PDB entry 1JJU | X-ray diffraction, 2.05 A resolution | chains A and B of the 3 polymer chains in the assembly

== Chain A ==
Molecule: Quinohemoprotein amine dehydrogenase
Organism: Paracoccus denitrificans
Reference sequence: Q8VUT0 (Q8VUT0_PARDE); residues 1-489 here correspond to UniProt positions 24-512 (UniProt number = residue number + 23)
Sequence (489 residues; numbered 1 to 489; the number before each row is that of its first residue):
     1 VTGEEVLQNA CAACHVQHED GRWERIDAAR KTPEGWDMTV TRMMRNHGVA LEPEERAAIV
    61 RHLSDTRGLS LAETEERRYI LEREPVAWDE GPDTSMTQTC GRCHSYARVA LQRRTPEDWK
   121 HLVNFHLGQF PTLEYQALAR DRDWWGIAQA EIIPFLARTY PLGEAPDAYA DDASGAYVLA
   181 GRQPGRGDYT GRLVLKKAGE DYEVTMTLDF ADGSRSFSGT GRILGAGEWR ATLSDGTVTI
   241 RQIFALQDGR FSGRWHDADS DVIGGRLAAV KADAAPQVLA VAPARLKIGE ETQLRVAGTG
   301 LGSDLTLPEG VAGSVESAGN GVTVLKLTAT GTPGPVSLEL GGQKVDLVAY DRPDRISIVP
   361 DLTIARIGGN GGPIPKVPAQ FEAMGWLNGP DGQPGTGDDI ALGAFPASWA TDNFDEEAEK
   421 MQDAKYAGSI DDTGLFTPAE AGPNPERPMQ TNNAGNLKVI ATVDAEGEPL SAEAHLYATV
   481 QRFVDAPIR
Glycans and other covalent adducts: heme (HEM) linked to Cys11, Cys14, Cys100, Cys103
Ion coordination: heme Fe site 1: His15, Met43; heme Fe site 2: His104, His126
Small-molecule neighbours:
  - heme (HEM), molecule 1: Val6, Ala10, Ala13, His15, Arg25, Ile26, Lys31, Trp36, Thr39, Arg42, Met43, His47, Val49, Leu51, Leu63, Arg114, Leu122, Phe125
  - heme (HEM), molecule 2: Lys31, Met38, Thr39, Arg42, Arg45, Thr99, Arg102, His104, Arg108, Val109, Gln112, Arg114, Trp119, Leu122, Phe125, His126, Phe130, Leu133, Gln136, Trp144, Ile152, Leu156
  - tertiary-butyl alcohol (TBU): Gln183, Phe217, Val238, Ile240, Trp255, Asp257, Ile263
From the paper describing this entry:
  - binding site for heme: Cys14

== Chain B ==
Molecule: Quinohemoprotein amine dehydrogenase
Organism: Paracoccus denitrificans
Reference sequence: Q8VUS7 (Q8VUS7_PARDE); residues 1-337 here correspond to UniProt positions 22-358 (UniProt number = residue number + 21)
Sequence (337 residues; each row starts with the number of its first residue):
     1 RDYILAPARP DKLVVIDTEK MAVDKVITIA DAGPTPMVPM VAPGGRIAYA TVNKSESLVK
    61 IDLVTGETLG RIDLSTPEER VKSLFGAALS PDGKTLAIYE SPVRLELTHF EVQPTRVALY
   121 DAETLSRRKA FEAPRQITML AWARDGSKLY GLGRDLHVMD PEAGTLVEDK PIQSWEAETY
   181 AQPDVLAVWN QHESSGVMAT PFYTARKDID PADPTAYRTG LLTMDLETGE MAMREVRIMD
   241 VFYFSTAVNP AKTRAFGAYN VLESFDLEKN ASIKRVPLPH SYYSVNVSTD GSTVWLGGAL
   301 GDLAAYDAET LEKKGQVDLP GNASMSLASV RLFTRDE
Small-molecule neighbours:
  - heme (HEM): Glu106, Leu107, Thr108, His109, Phe110
  - tertiary-butyl alcohol (TBU), molecule 1: Glu132, Ala133, Pro134, Leu166
  - tertiary-butyl alcohol (TBU), molecule 2: Leu186, Trp189, Phe244, Tyr283, Leu327
From the paper describing this entry:
  - binding site for Na+: Tyr259

== Chain A / chain B interface ==
Contacting residue pairs (43):
  Cys14(A) with Leu107(B); Thr108(B)
  His15(A) with Thr108(B)
  Glu24(A) with Thr108(B)
  Arg25(A) with Thr108(B), hydrogen bond (side chain-backbone); His109(B)
  His121(A) with His109(B)
  Asn124(A) with Phe110(B); Glu111(B); Val112(B), hydrogen bond (side chain-backbone)
  Leu127(A) with Val112(B), hydrophobic; Arg135(B)
  Gly128(A) with Arg80(B), hydrogen bond (backbone-side chain); Val103(B)
  Gln129(A) with Arg80(B); Phe110(B)
  Pro131(A) with Lys82(B)
  Thr132(A) with Leu84(B)
  Glu134(A) with Arg135(B), salt bridge; Gln136(B), hydrogen bond (backbone-side chain)
  Tyr135(A) with Leu84(B); Tyr99(B); Gln136(B); Ile137(B), hydrogen bond (side chain-backbone); Thr138(B)
  Ala139(A) with Gln136(B), hydrogen bond (backbone-side chain)
  Arg140(A) with Gln136(B); Arg154(B); Asp184(B), salt bridge; Val185(B), hydrogen bond (side chain-backbone); Leu186(B)
  Asp141(A) with Arg154(B), hydrogen bond (backbone-side chain); Gln182(B), hydrogen bond (backbone-side chain)
  Arg142(A) with Gln136(B), hydrogen bond (backbone-side chain); Arg154(B), hydrogen bond (backbone-side chain)
  Asp143(A) with Arg154(B), salt bridge
  Trp145(A) with Val112(B), hydrophobic; Arg135(B)
  Met449(A) with Asn260(B); Leu278(B); Pro279(B); His280(B); Ser281(B)
Interface residues without a listed pair, chain A (23 interface residues in all): His47, Phe125, Trp144
Interface residues without a listed pair, chain B (26 interface residues in all): Ser101

== Summary ==
The interface between chain A and chain B involves 23 residues on one side and 26 on the other; the contacts
include 11 hydrogen bonds and 3 salt bridges. Among the polar pairs are Glu134(A)-Arg135(B),
Arg140(A)-Asp184(B) and Asp143(A)-Arg154(B). The paper reports a binding site for heme at Cys14(A); a binding
site for Na+ at Tyr259(B).
Chain A is Quinohemoprotein amine dehydrogenase and chain B is Quinohemoprotein amine dehydrogenase, both from
Paracoccus denitrificans; the structure, Structure of a Quinohemoprotein Amine Dehydrogenase with a Unique
Redox Cofactor and Highly Unusual Crosslinking, was determined by X-ray diffraction.
